1TJG - chains H and P of the 3 polymer chains in the assembly; structure by X-ray diffraction, 2.00 A resolution.

[Chain H]
Name: FAB 2F5 Heavy Chain
Source organism: Homo sapiens
Notes: antibody fragment or engineered binder
Sequence (237 residues; each row starts with the number of its first residue; a row labelled like 35A-35B holds insertion residues (35A, then the next letters in order)):
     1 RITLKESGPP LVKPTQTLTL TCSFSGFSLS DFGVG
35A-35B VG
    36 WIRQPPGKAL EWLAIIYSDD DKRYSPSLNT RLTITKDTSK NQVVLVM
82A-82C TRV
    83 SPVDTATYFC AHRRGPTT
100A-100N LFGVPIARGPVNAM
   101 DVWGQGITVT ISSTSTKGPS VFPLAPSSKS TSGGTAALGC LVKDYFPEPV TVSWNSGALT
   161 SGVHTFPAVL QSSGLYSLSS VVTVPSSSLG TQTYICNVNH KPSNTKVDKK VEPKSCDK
Disulfides: Cys-22/Cys-92, Cys-140/Cys-196
Modified / non-standard residues: Cys-216 (s-(2-amino-2-oxoethyl)-l-cysteine; YCM)

[Chain P]
Name: Envelope glycoprotein GP41
Notes: fragment: Transmembrane Glycoprotein (residues 659-669)
UniProt: Q75760 (Q75760_9HIV1); residues 662-668 here correspond to UniProt positions 653-659 (UniProt number = residue number - 9)
Sequence (7 residues; row label = number of the first residue in the row):
   662 ELDKWAS

[Interface between chain H and chain P]
Contacting residue pairs (12):
  Gly-33(H) / Trp-666(P)
  Tyr-52(H) / Asp-664(P)
  Tyr-52(H) / Lys-665(P)
  Asp-54(H) / Lys-665(P)  salt bridge
  Asp-56(H) / Lys-665(P)  salt bridge
  Arg-58(H) / Glu-662(P)  salt bridge
  Arg-95(H) / Asp-664(P)  salt bridge
  Arg-95(H) / Trp-666(P)
  Pro-98(H) / Trp-666(P)
  Arg-100H(H) / Trp-666(P)  hydrogen bond (side chain-backbone)
  Arg-100H(H) / Ser-668(P)  hydrogen bond (side chain-backbone)
  Val-100K(H) / Trp-666(P)
Also at the interface, not in a pair above, chain H (10 interface residues in all): Phe-32
Also at the interface, not in a pair above, chain P (6 interface residues in all): Ala-667

[Summary]
10 residues of chain H face 6 of chain P across their interface, with 2 hydrogen bonds and 4 salt bridges.
Polar pairs include Asp-54(H)/Lys-665(P), Asp-56(H)/Lys-665(P) and Arg-58(H)/Glu-662(P).
Here chain H is FAB 2F5 Heavy Chain (Homo sapiens) and chain P is Envelope glycoprotein GP41. Entry 1TJG
(Crystal Structure of the broadly neutralizing anti-HIV-1 antibody 2F5 in complex with a gp41 7mer epitope)
was determined by X-ray diffraction (same publication as 1TJH and 1TJI).
